4LLW - chains A and B; structure by X-ray diffraction, 1.95 A resolution.

# Chain A
Protein: mutated Pertuzumab Fab heavy chain
Organism: Homo sapiens
Notes: antibody fragment or engineered binder
Sequence (226 residues; each row starts with the number of its first residue):
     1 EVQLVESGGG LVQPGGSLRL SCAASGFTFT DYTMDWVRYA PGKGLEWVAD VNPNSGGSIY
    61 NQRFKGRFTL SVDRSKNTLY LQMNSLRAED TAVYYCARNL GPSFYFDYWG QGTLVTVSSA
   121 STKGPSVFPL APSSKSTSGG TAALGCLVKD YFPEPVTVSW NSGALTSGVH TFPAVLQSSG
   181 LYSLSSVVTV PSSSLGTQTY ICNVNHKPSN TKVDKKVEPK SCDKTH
Unresolved in the structure: 133-139, 221-226
Disulfide bonds: Cys22-Cys96, Cys146-Cys202

# Chain B
Protein: light chain Clambda
Organism: Homo sapiens
Sequence (212 residues; row label = number of the first residue in the row):
     1 DIQMTQSPSS LSASVGDRVT ITCKASQDVS IGVAWYQRKP GKAPKLLIYS ASYRYTGVPS
    61 RFSGSGSGTD FTLTISSLQP EDFATYYCQQ YYIYPYTFGQ GTKVEIKGQP KAAPSVTLFP
   121 PSSEELQANK ATLVCLISDF YPGAVTVAWK ADSSPVKAGV ETTTPSKQSN NKYAASSYLS
   181 LTPEQWKSHR SYSCQVTHEG STVEKTVAPT EC
Unresolved in the structure: 168-170, 211-212
Disulfide bonds: Cys23-Cys88, Cys135-Cys194

# How chain A and chain B interact
Residue-residue contacts - 68 pairs, chain A then chain B:
  Tyr39(A) with Arg38(B); Tyr87(B)
  Leu45(A) with Pro44(B), hydrophobic; Tyr87(B), hydrophobic; Phe98(B)
  Trp47(A) with Tyr94(B), hydrophobic; Pro95(B); Tyr96(B)
  Ile59(A) with Tyr94(B), hydrophobic
  Tyr60(A) with Tyr94(B), hydrogen bond (backbone-side chain)
  Asn61(A) with Tyr94(B); Pro95(B)
  Gln62(A) with Tyr94(B), hydrogen bond
  Tyr95(A) with Arg38(B), hydrogen bond; Lys42(B), hydrogen bond (side chain-backbone); Ala43(B), hydrophobic
  Ser103(A) with Tyr91(B)
  Phe104(A) with Gln89(B), hydrogen bond (backbone-side chain); Tyr91(B); Tyr96(B)
  Tyr105(A) with Ala34(B), hydrophobic; Tyr36(B); Leu46(B), hydrophobic; Tyr49(B); Gln89(B); Tyr91(B)
  Phe106(A) with Tyr36(B), hydrogen bond (backbone-side chain); Leu46(B); Gln89(B); Phe98(B), hydrophobic
  Asp107(A) with Tyr55(B)
  Trp109(A) with Tyr36(B), hydrophobic; Ala43(B), hydrophobic; Pro44(B)
  Gly110(A) with Ala43(B)
  Val127(A) with Glu124(B)
  Phe128(A) with Glu124(B); Glu125(B)
  Pro129(A) with Ser122(B); Glu124(B)
  Leu130(A) with Phe119(B), hydrophobic
  Ala143(A) with Phe119(B)
  Leu147(A) with Glu125(B); Thr132(B); Val134(B), hydrophobic; Tyr178(B), hydrophobic
  Lys149(A) with Glu125(B), salt bridge; Thr132(B), hydrogen bond; Ser180(B), hydrogen bond
  His170(A) with Ser166(B); Ala174(B)
  Phe172(A) with Leu136(B), hydrophobic; Ile137(B); Ala174(B), hydrophobic; Ala175(B)
  Pro173(A) with Thr164(B); Ser176(B)
  Val175(A) with Ser176(B)
  Gln177(A) with Tyr178(B)
  Ser183(A) with Tyr178(B)
  Leu184(A) with Tyr178(B)
  Ser185(A) with Val134(B); Leu136(B); Tyr178(B), hydrogen bond
  Val187(A) with Phe119(B), hydrophobic; Leu136(B), hydrophobic
  Lys215(A) with Glu124(B), salt bridge
  Lys220(A) with Pro120(B)
Interface residues without a listed pair, chain A (38 interface residues in all): Val37, Gly44, Glu46, Tyr108, Ala131

# Summary
Chain A and chain B form an interface of 38 and 32 residues respectively; the contacts include 9 hydrogen
bonds and 2 salt bridges. Among the polar pairs are Lys149(A)-Glu125(B), Lys215(A)-Glu124(B) and
Tyr60(A)-Tyr94(B).
Chain A is mutated Pertuzumab Fab heavy chain and chain B is light chain Clambda, both from Homo sapiens; the
structure, Crystal structure of Pertuzumab Clambda Fab with variable domain redesign (VRD2) at 1.95A, was
determined by X-ray diffraction, deposited together with 4LLU and 4LLY.
